Entry 5LXT (X-ray diffraction, 1.90 A resolution); this record covers chains A and F of the 6 polymer chains in the assembly.

# Chain A
Name: Tubulin alpha-1B chain
From: Bos taurus
Reference sequence: P81947 (TBA1B_BOVIN); the author numbering skips numbers that UniProt does not, so the offset changes along the chain: 1-438 = UniProt 1-438; 443-455 = UniProt 439-451
Amino-acid sequence (451 residues; each row starts with the number of its first residue; note: 4 numbers in that range are skipped by the numbering (no residue carries them; nothing is unmodelled there)):
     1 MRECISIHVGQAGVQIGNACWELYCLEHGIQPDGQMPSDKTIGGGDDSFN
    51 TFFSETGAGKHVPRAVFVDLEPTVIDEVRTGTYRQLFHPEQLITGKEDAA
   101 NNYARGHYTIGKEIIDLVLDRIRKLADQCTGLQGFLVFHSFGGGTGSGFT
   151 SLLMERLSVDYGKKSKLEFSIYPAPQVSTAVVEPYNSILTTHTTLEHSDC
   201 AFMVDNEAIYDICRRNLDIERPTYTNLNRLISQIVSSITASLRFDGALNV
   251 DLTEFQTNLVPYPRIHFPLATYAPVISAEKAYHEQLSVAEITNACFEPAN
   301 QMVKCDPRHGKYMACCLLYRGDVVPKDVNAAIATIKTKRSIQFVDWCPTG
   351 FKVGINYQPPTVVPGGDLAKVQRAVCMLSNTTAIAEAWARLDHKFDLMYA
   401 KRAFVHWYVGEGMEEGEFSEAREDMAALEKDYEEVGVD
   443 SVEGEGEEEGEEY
Unresolved in the structure: 443-447, 451-455
Metal / ion sites: Ca2+: Asp39, Thr41, Gly44, Glu55
Ligand contacts: GTP (guanosine-5'-triphosphate): Val9, Gly10, Gln11, Ala12, Gln15, Ile16, Asp69, Asp98, Ala99, Ala100, Asn101, Ser140, Gly142, Gly143, Gly144, Thr145, Gly146, Ile171, Pro173, Val177, Ser178, Thr179, Glu183, Asn206, Ile209, Tyr224, Leu227, Asn228, Ile231

# Chain F
Name: Tubulin-tyrosine ligase
From: Gallus gallus
Reference sequence: E1BQ43 (E1BQ43_CHICK); numbering as in UniProt (aligned over 1-378)
Amino-acid sequence (384 residues; numbered 1 to 384; the number before each row is that of its first residue):
     1 MYTFVVRDENSSVYAEVSRLLLATGQWKRLRKDNPRFNLMLGERNRLPFG
    51 RLGHEPGLVQLVNYYRGADKLCRKASLVKLIKTSPELSESCTWFPESYVI
   101 YPTNLKTPVAPAQNGIRHLINNTRTDEREVFLAAYNRRREGREGNVWIAK
   151 SSAGAKGEGILISSEASELLDFIDEQGQVHVIQKYLEKPLLLEPGHRKFD
   201 IRSWVLVDHLYNIYLYREGVLRTSSEPYNSANFQDKTCHLTNHCIQKEYS
   251 KNYGRYEEGNEMFFEEFNQYLMDALNTTLENSILLQIKHIIRSCLMCIEP
   301 AISTKHLHYQSFQLFGFDFMVDEELKVWLIEVNGAPACAQKLYAELCQGI
   351 VDVAISSVFPLADTGQKTSQPTSIFIKLHHHHHH
Unresolved in the structure: 106-124, 156-158, 363-370
Construct notes: expression tag (379-384)
Metal / ion sites: Mg2+: Glu331, Asn333 (together with AMP-PCP)
Ligand contacts: AMP-PCP (ACP; phosphomethylphosphonic acid adenylate ester): Lys74, Ile148, Lys150, Gln183, Lys184, Tyr185, Leu186, Lys198, Asp200, Arg202, Arg222, His239, Leu240, Thr241, Asn242, Asp318, Met320, Ile330, Glu331, Asn333

# How chain A and chain F interact
Residue-residue contacts (35; chain A residue first):
  Gln176(A) with Pro56(F)
  Glu207(A) with His54(F), salt bridge
  Glu297(A) with His306(F)
  Pro298(A) with Leu307(F), hydrophobic
  Lys304(A) with His54(F); His308(F)
  Asp306(A) with Arg66(F); Leu307(F)
  Arg308(A) with Pro300(F), hydrogen bond (side chain-backbone); Ala301(F), hydrogen bond (side chain-backbone); Ile302(F); Ser303(F), hydrogen bond (side chain-backbone)
  His309(A) with Arg66(F), hydrogen bond (side chain-backbone); Gly67(F); Ala301(F)
  Lys338(A) with Pro300(F)
  Ser340(A) with Pro300(F); Ala301(F)
  Glu386(A) with Gly50(F); Arg66(F), salt bridge
  Arg390(A) with Gly50(F); His54(F)
  His393(A) with Arg51(F)
  Glu433(A) with Arg46(F), salt bridge
  Gly448(A) with Arg44(F)
  Glu449(A) with Asn10(F); Arg44(F), salt bridge; Ala335(F); Ala337(F)
  Glu450(A) with Arg202(F), hydrogen bond (backbone-side chain); Asn333(F); Gly334(F), hydrogen bond (side chain-backbone); Ala335(F), hydrogen bond (side chain-backbone); Pro336(F); Ala337(F), hydrogen bond (backbone-backbone)
Other interface residues (no listed pair), chain A (18 interface residues in all): Cys305
Other interface residues (no listed pair), chain F (25 interface residues in all): Ser11, Ser12, Gly53

# In short
18 residues of chain A and 25 residues of chain F are in contact; the contacts include 8 hydrogen bonds and 4
salt bridges. Among the polar pairs are Glu207(A)-His54(F), Glu386(A)-Arg66(F) and Glu433(A)-Arg46(F). Ligands
of chain A: GTP. Ligands of chain F: AMP-PCP.
Chain A is Tubulin alpha-1B chain (Bos taurus) and chain F is Tubulin-tyrosine ligase (Gallus gallus); the
structure, Tubulin-Discodermolide complex, was determined by X-ray diffraction (same publication as 5LXS).
